PDB entry 3VBR | X-ray diffraction, 3.80 A resolution | chains A and C of the 3 polymer chains in the assembly

[Chain A]
Protein: Genome Polyprotein, capsid protein VP1
From: Human enterovirus 71
UniProtKB: B2ZUN0 (B2ZUN0_9ENTO); residues 73-297 here correspond to UniProt positions 638-862 (UniProt number = residue number + 565)
Sequence (225 residues; each row starts with the number of its first residue):
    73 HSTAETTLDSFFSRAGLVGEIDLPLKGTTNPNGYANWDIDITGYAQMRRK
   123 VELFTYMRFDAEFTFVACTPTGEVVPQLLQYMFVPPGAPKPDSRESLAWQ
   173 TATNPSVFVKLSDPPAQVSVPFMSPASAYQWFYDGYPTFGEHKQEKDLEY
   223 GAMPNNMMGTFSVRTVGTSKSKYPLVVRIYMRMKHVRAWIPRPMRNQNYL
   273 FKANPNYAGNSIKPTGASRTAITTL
Unresolved in the structure: 211-217

[Chain C]
Protein: Genome Polyprotein, capsid protein VP3
From: Human enterovirus 71
UniProtKB: B2ZUN0 (B2ZUN0_9ENTO); residues 1-239 here correspond to UniProt positions 324-562 (UniProt number = residue number + 323)
Sequence (239 residues; row label = number of the first residue in the row):
     1 GFPTELKPGTNQFLTTDDGVSAPILPNFHPTPCIHIPGEVRNLLELCQVE
    51 TILEVNNVPTNATSLMERLRFPVSAQAGKGELCAVFRADPGRNGPWQSTL
   101 LGQLCGYYTQWSGSLEVTFMFTGSFMATGKMLIAYTPPGGPLPKDRATAM
   151 LGTHVIWDFGLQSSVTLVIPWISNTHYRAHARDGVFDYYTTGLVSIWYQT
   201 NYVVPIGAPNTAYIIALAAAQKNFTMKLCKDASDILQTG

[How chain A and chain C interact]
Residue-residue contacts (131; chain A residue first):
  Thr-75(A) with Asn-42(C), hydrogen bond (backbone-side chain); Leu-44(C); Thr-225(C)
  Glu-77(A) with Tyr-108(C), hydrogen bond (backbone-side chain); Lys-227(C); Leu-228(C), hydrogen bond (side chain-backbone); Cys-229(C), hydrogen bond (side chain-backbone)
  Thr-78(A) with Asn-42(C), hydrogen bond; Leu-43(C), hydrogen bond (backbone-backbone); Leu-44(C); Tyr-108(C); Met-226(C)
  Thr-79(A) with Arg-41(C); Asn-42(C)
  Leu-80(A) with Val-40(C); Arg-41(C), hydrogen bond (backbone-backbone)
  Phe-83(A) with Leu-43(C), hydrophobic; Tyr-107(C), hydrophobic
  Arg-86(A) with Thr-15(C); Cys-229(C), hydrogen bond; Asp-231(C), salt bridge
  Ala-87(A) with Thr-15(C), hydrogen bond (backbone-backbone)
  Thr-114(A) with Gln-237(C), hydrogen bond
  Tyr-116(A) with Asp-231(C), hydrogen bond
  Ala-117(A) with Leu-236(C), hydrophobic; Gln-237(C)
  Gln-118(A) with Asp-231(C), hydrogen bond (side chain-backbone); Ala-232(C); Ser-233(C), hydrogen bond (side chain-backbone)
  Arg-120(A) with Gln-237(C), hydrogen bond
  Arg-121(A) with Gln-103(C), hydrogen bond; Tyr-107(C), hydrogen bond; Ser-233(C); Ile-235(C)
  Lys-122(A) with Tyr-107(C); Asp-231(C), salt bridge
  Leu-125(A) with Leu-46(C), hydrophobic
  Phe-126(A) with Val-40(C), hydrophobic
  Arg-130(A) with Thr-31(C), hydrogen bond (side chain-backbone); Pro-32(C); Cys-33(C)
  Glu-134(A) with Gly-19(C); Val-20(C); Ser-21(C), hydrogen bond
  Thr-136(A) with Phe-13(C)
  Pro-177(A) with Ile-24(C), hydrophobic; Leu-25(C), hydrophobic
  Pro-186(A) with Asn-11(C)
  Gln-189(A) with Ser-21(C)
  Val-190(A) with Ser-21(C); Ala-22(C)
  Ser-191(A) with Ser-21(C), hydrogen bond; Ala-22(C), hydrogen bond (backbone-backbone); Pro-23(C); Ile-24(C), hydrogen bond (backbone-backbone)
  Val-192(A) with Ile-24(C), hydrophobic
  Pro-193(A) with Ile-24(C); Phe-28(C), hydrophobic
  Phe-194(A) with Phe-28(C); Pro-30(C); Thr-31(C)
  Met-195(A) with Phe-28(C)
  Ser-196(A) with Thr-31(C), hydrogen bond (backbone-side chain)
  Pro-197(A) with Thr-31(C)
  Ala-198(A) with Thr-31(C), hydrogen bond (backbone-side chain)
  Ser-199(A) with Pro-32(C), hydrogen bond (side chain-backbone); Cys-33(C); Ile-34(C), hydrogen bond (side chain-backbone)
  Tyr-252(A) with Phe-13(C), hydrophobic
  Arg-254(A) with Asp-17(C), hydrogen bond (side chain-backbone); Asp-18(C); Gly-19(C), hydrogen bond (side chain-backbone)
  Arg-259(A) with Glu-39(C), salt bridge; Arg-41(C)
  Ala-260(A) with Glu-39(C); Val-40(C), hydrogen bond (backbone-backbone)
  Trp-261(A) with Ile-36(C), hydrogen bond (side chain-backbone); Pro-37(C); Gly-38(C); Glu-39(C)
  Ile-262(A) with Pro-37(C); Gly-38(C), hydrogen bond (backbone-backbone)
  Pro-263(A) with Val-40(C); Leu-46(C), hydrophobic
  Met-266(A) with Leu-100(C), hydrophobic; Gln-103(C); Tyr-107(C), hydrophobic
  Arg-267(A) with Ile-235(C)
  Asn-268(A) with Ile-235(C)
  Gln-269(A) with Ile-235(C)
  Asn-270(A) with Ile-235(C)
  Tyr-271(A) with Ile-235(C), hydrophobic; Leu-236(C); Thr-238(C)
  Leu-272(A) with Thr-238(C), hydrogen bond (backbone-side chain)
  Lys-274(A) with Gln-237(C); Thr-238(C)
  Ile-284(A) with Leu-65(C)
  Pro-286(A) with Leu-65(C), hydrophobic; Arg-68(C)
  Thr-287(A) with Glu-54(C); Gln-97(C); Ser-98(C); Gln-103(C)
  Gly-288(A) with Arg-68(C), hydrogen bond (backbone-side chain); Gln-97(C)
  Ala-289(A) with Asn-57(C), hydrogen bond (backbone-side chain); Arg-68(C); Asn-93(C); Gly-94(C); Gln-97(C), hydrogen bond (backbone-side chain)
  Ser-290(A) with Asn-57(C); Thr-60(C); Arg-68(C), hydrogen bond
  Arg-291(A) with Val-55(C), hydrogen bond (side chain-backbone); Asn-57(C), hydrogen bond (backbone-backbone); Val-58(C); Val-85(C), hydrogen bond (side chain-backbone)
  Thr-292(A) with Val-58(C)
  Ala-293(A) with Val-58(C)
  Ile-294(A) with Val-55(C), hydrophobic; Asn-56(C); Phe-71(C), hydrophobic; Ala-84(C); Val-85(C), hydrogen bond (backbone-backbone)
  Thr-295(A) with Leu-82(C); Cys-83(C); Val-85(C)
  Leu-297(A) with Val-85(C), hydrophobic; Arg-87(C), hydrogen bond (backbone-side chain); Leu-193(C), hydrophobic
Interface residues without a listed pair, chain A (70 interface residues in all): Ser-74, Ser-82, Tyr-128, Val-138, Phe-155, Pro-187, Lys-256, Phe-273, Lys-285, Thr-296
Interface residues without a listed pair, chain C (67 interface residues in all): Phe-86, Leu-142, Asp-234, Gly-239

[In short]
70 residues of chain A and 67 residues of chain C are in contact; the contacts include 40 hydrogen bonds and 3
salt bridges. Polar contacts include Arg-86(A)/Asp-231(C), Lys-122(A)/Asp-231(C) and Arg-259(A)/Glu-39(C).
Chain A is Genome Polyprotein, capsid protein VP1 and chain C is Genome Polyprotein, capsid protein VP3, both
from Human enterovirus 71; the structure, Crystal structure of formaldehyde treated empty human Enterovirus 71
particle (room temperature), was determined by X-ray diffraction (same publication as 3VBF, 3VBH, 3VBO, 3VBS
and 3VBU).
